9IBZ - chains B and C of the 5 polymer chains in the assembly; structure by electron microscopy, 3.08 A resolution.

# Chain B (and C)
Protein: DNA polymerase subunit gamma-2
Organism: Homo sapiens
Notes: engineered mutation(s): A169T; chain C of this document is another copy of the same molecule, construct and numbering; everything in this record applies to it too
UniProtKB: Q9UHN1 (DPOG2_HUMAN); residue numbers follow UniProt; this construct covers 26-485
Sequence (467 residues; row label = number of the first residue in the row):
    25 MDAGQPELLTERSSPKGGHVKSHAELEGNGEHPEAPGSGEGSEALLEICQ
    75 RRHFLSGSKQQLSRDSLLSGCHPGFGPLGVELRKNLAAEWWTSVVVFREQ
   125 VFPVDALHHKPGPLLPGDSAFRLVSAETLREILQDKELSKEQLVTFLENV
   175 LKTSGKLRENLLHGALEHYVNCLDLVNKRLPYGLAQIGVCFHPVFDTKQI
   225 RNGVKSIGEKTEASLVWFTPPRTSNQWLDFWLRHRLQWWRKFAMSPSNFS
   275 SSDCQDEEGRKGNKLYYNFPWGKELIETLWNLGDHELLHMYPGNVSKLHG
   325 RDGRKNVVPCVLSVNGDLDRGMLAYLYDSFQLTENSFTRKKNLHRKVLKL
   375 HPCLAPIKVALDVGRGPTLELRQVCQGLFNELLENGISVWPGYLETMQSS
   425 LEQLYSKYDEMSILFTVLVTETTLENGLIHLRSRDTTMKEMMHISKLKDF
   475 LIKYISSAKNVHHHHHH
Disordered / not traced: 25-65, 138-176, 219-228, 360-361, 485-491 (chain C: 25-65, 139-177, 219-229, 355-368, 483-491)
Construct notes: initiating methionine (25); variant Thr-169 (Ala in Q9UHN1); expression tag (486-491)
UniProt features mapped onto this chain:
  - modified residue: Ser-38 (Phosphoserine)
  - natural variant: Arg-182 (R182W: In MTDPS16), Gly-416 (G416A: No functional deficit), Asp-433 (D433Y: In MTDPS16B), Gly-451 (G451E: In PEOA4)

# Chain B / chain C interface
Residue-residue contacts (55):
  His-77(B) / Asn-195(C)  hydrogen bond
  His-77(B) / Asp-198(C)  salt bridge
  His-77(B) / Leu-199(C)
  Ser-80(B) / His-192(C)
  Ser-80(B) / Asn-195(C)  hydrogen bond
  His-96(B) / Leu-131(C)
  Pro-97(B) / Leu-131(C)
  Gly-98(B) / Asp-129(C)
  Phe-99(B) / Asp-129(C)  hydrogen bond (backbone-side chain)
  Pro-101(B) / Pro-127(C)
  Pro-101(B) / Leu-199(C)  hydrophobic
  Val-104(B) / Pro-127(C)  hydrophobic
  Val-104(B) / Asp-129(C)
  Arg-107(B) / Asp-129(C)  salt bridge
  Lys-108(B) / Trp-115(C)
  Trp-115(B) / Glu-105(C)
  Val-120(B) / Leu-407(C)
  Glu-123(B) / Phe-403(C)
  Pro-127(B) / Pro-101(C)
  Pro-127(B) / Val-104(C)  hydrophobic
  Asp-129(B) / Gly-98(C)
  Asp-129(B) / Phe-99(C)  hydrogen bond (side chain-backbone)
  Asp-129(B) / Val-104(C)
  Leu-131(B) / His-96(C)
  Leu-131(B) / Pro-97(C)
  His-132(B) / His-132(C)
  His-132(B) / Val-213(C)
  His-132(B) / Phe-215(C)
  His-132(B) / Glu-233(C)  hydrogen bond (backbone-side chain)
  His-133(B) / Ile-231(C)
  His-133(B) / Glu-233(C)  salt bridge
  Leu-181(B) / Leu-181(C)  hydrophobic
  His-192(B) / Ser-80(C)  hydrogen bond
  Asn-195(B) / His-77(C)
  Asp-198(B) / His-77(C)  salt bridge
  Leu-199(B) / His-77(C)
  Leu-199(B) / Pro-101(C)  hydrophobic
  Asn-201(B) / Glu-419(C)  hydrogen bond
  Arg-203(B) / Leu-418(C)
  Val-213(B) / His-132(C)
  Phe-215(B) / His-132(C)
  Ile-231(B) / His-133(C)  hydrogen bond (backbone-side chain)
  Glu-233(B) / Leu-131(C)
  Glu-233(B) / His-132(C)  hydrogen bond (side chain-backbone)
  Glu-233(B) / His-133(C)  salt bridge
  Leu-407(B) / Val-120(C)
  Leu-407(B) / Phe-121(C)  hydrophobic
  Trp-414(B) / Phe-126(C)  hydrophobic
  Trp-414(B) / Leu-199(C)
  Pro-415(B) / Glu-123(C)
  Tyr-417(B) / Glu-123(C)  hydrogen bond
  Leu-418(B) / Glu-123(C)
  Leu-418(B) / Arg-203(C)
  Glu-419(B) / Arg-203(C)
  Thr-420(B) / Arg-203(C)  hydrogen bond
Also at the interface, not in a pair above, chain B (44 interface residues in all): Glu-105, Phe-121, Phe-126, Val-128, Arg-325, Phe-403, Glu-408, Met-421
Also at the interface, not in a pair above, chain C (42 interface residues in all): Arg-107, Cys-196, Asn-201, Arg-325, Asn-404, Trp-414, Pro-415, Tyr-417, Thr-420

# Summary
44 residues of chain B face 42 of chain C across their interface, with 11 hydrogen bonds and 5 salt bridges.
Among the polar pairs are His-77(B)/Asp-198(C), Arg-107(B)/Asp-129(C) and His-133(B)/Glu-233(C).
Both chains are DNA polymerase subunit gamma-2 (Homo sapiens). Entry 9IBZ (Chimeric mitochondrial DNA
polymerase gamma ternary complex (mAhB) in human-like error-editing conformer (composite)) was determined by
electron microscopy together with 9G74, 9G75, 9G77, 9IBX, 9IC0, 9IC1 and 9IC3 from the same study.
